Entry 8KD7 (electron microscopy, 3.09 A resolution); this record covers chains O and X of the 16 polymer chains in the assembly.

== Chain O ==
Name: Histone H3
Organism: Xenopus laevis
Reference sequence: A0A310TTQ1 (A0A310TTQ1_XENLA); residues 1-135 here correspond to UniProt positions 2-136 (UniProt number = residue number + 1)
Amino-acid sequence (135 residues; numbered 1 to 135; the number before each row is that of its first residue):
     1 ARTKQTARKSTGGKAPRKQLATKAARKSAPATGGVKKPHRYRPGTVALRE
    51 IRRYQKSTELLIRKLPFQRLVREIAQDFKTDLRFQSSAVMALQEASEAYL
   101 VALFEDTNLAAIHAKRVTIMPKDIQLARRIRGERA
Not modelled in the structure: 1-30, 135
Modified / non-standard residues: Lys36 (N-trimethyllysine; M3L)
Differences from the reference sequence: engineered mutation Ala110 (Cys111 in A0A310TTQ1)

== Chain X ==
Molecule: 167bp DNA
Sequence (167 nucleotides; numbered -93 to 73; the number before each row is that of its first residue; numbers below 1 keep their minus sign (DG-93 is residue -93)):
   -93 GCGGTGGCGGCCGCTCTAGAACAGGATGTATATATCTGACACGTGCCTGG
   -43 AGACTAGGGAGTAATCCCCTTGGCGGTTAAAACGCGGGGGACAGCGCGTA
     7 CGTGCGTTTAAGCGGTGCTAGAGCTGTCTACGACCAATTGAGCGGCCTCG
    57 GCACCGGGATTCTCCAG
Not modelled in the structure: -93 to -80

== Interface between chain O and chain X ==
Residue-residue contacts (30; chain O residue first):
  Thr32(O) with DA-68(X), phosphate contact
  Lys36(O) with DA-68(X), phosphate contact
  Pro38(O) with DC11(X), phosphate contact
  His39(O) with DA-68(X), hydrogen bond to the phosphate; DT-67(X), salt bridge to the phosphate; DG10(X), salt bridge to the phosphate
  Arg40(O) with DG8(X), base contact; DT9(X), hydrogen bond to the base; DG10(X), sugar contact
  Tyr41(O) with DT9(X), sugar contact; DG10(X), phosphate contact
  Arg42(O) with DT9(X), phosphate contact
  Pro43(O) with DG8(X), phosphate contact; DT9(X), phosphate contact
  Gly44(O) with DG8(X), phosphate contact; DT9(X), hydrogen bond to the phosphate
  Val46(O) with DT9(X), phosphate contact
  Ala47(O) with DT9(X), phosphate contact
  Arg49(O) with DG-66(X), phosphate contact; DT-65(X), phosphate contact
  Lys56(O) with DA-64(X), salt bridge to the phosphate
  Arg63(O) with DA17(X), phosphate contact; DG18(X), phosphate contact
  Lys64(O) with DA17(X), phosphate contact; DG18(X), salt bridge to the phosphate
  Leu65(O) with DA17(X), phosphate contact; DG18(X), hydrogen bond to the phosphate
  Pro66(O) with DA17(X), phosphate contact
  Arg69(O) with DA17(X), salt bridge to the phosphate
  Arg83(O) with DA26(X), hydrogen bond to the sugar
Interface residues without a listed pair, chain O (22 interface residues in all): Ala31, Thr45, Arg53

== In short ==
Chain O and chain X form an interface of 22 and 12 residues respectively, with 5 hydrogen bonds and 5 salt
bridges. Polar pairs include Arg40(O)-DT9(X), Arg83(O)-DA26(X) and His39(O)-DA-68(X).
Here chain O is Histone H3 (Xenopus laevis) and chain X is 167bp DNA. Entry 8KD7 (Rpd3S in complex with
nucleosome with H3K36MLA modification and 167bp DNA) was determined by electron microscopy together with 8KC7,
8KD2, 8KD3, 8KD4, 8KD5 and 8KD6 from the same study.
